8I87 - chains A and C of the 16 polymer chains in the assembly; structure by electron microscopy, 3.10 A resolution.

# Chain A (and C)
Molecule: TIR domain-containing protein
From: Maribacter polysiphoniae
Notes: chain C of this document is another copy of the same molecule, construct and numbering; everything in this record applies to it too
UniProtKB: A0A316E683 (A0A316E683_9FLAO); residue numbers follow UniProt; this construct covers 1-452
Sequence (452 residues; numbered 1 to 452; the number before each row is that of its first residue):
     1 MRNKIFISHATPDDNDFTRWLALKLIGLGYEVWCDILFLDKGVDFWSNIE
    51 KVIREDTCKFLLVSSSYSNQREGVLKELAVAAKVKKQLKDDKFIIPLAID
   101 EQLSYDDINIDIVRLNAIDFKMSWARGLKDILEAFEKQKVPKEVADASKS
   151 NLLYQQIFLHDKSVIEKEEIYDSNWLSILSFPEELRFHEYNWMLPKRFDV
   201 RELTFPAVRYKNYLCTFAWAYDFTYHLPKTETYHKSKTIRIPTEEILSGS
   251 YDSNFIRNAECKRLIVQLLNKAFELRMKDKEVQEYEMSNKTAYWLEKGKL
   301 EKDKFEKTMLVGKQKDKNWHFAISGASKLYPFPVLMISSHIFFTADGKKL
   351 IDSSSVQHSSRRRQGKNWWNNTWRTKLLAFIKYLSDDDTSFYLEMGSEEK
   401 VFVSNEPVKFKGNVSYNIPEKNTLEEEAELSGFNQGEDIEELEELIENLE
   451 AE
Disordered / not traced: 1, 145-146, 396-397, 419-452 (chain C: 1-2, 396-397, 419-452)
From the paper describing this entry:
  - self-association interface (contacts with another copy of this molecule): Arg114
  - mutagenesis - T11A, G42R, D44A, F45A, W46A, R54A, Y105A, I110G/V113G, D111A, R114Q, Y154A: decreased catalytic activity
  - catalytic residues: Glu77 (proposed by the authors, not directly observed)

# Chain A / chain C interface
Contacting residue pairs (24; chain A residue first):
  Leu37(A) - Lys137(C)
  Leu39(A) - Asn116(C)
  Asp40(A) - Lys92(C)
  Asp40(A) - Asn116(C)  hydrogen bond (backbone-side chain)
  Asp40(A) - Lys137(C)
  Lys41(A) - Lys92(C)
  Lys41(A) - Asn116(C)
  Lys41(A) - Ala117(C)
  Lys41(A) - Ile118(C)
  Lys41(A) - Asp130(C)  salt bridge
  Lys41(A) - Gln138(C)
  Gly42(A) - Asp91(C)
  Gly42(A) - Lys92(C)
  Gly42(A) - Ile94(C)
  Gly42(A) - Asn116(C)  hydrogen bond (backbone-backbone)
  Val43(A) - Asp91(C)
  Val43(A) - Lys92(C)
  Val43(A) - Arg114(C)
  Val43(A) - Leu115(C)
  Val43(A) - Asn116(C)  hydrogen bond (backbone-backbone)
  Asp44(A) - Arg114(C)  salt bridge
  Phe45(A) - Arg114(C)
  Phe45(A) - Leu115(C)
  Phe45(A) - Asn116(C)
Also at the interface, not in a pair above, chain A (9 interface residues in all): Ser47
Also at the interface, not in a pair above, chain C (14 interface residues in all): Ile95, Pro96, Ala134

# Overview
9 residues of chain A face 14 of chain C across their interface, with 3 hydrogen bonds and 2 salt bridges.
Among the polar pairs are Lys41(A)-Asp130(C), Asp44(A)-Arg114(C) and Asp40(A)-Asn116(C). The paper reports the
catalytic residue Glu77(A); T11A, G42R and D44A of chain A, among others, reduce catalytic activity; 11
substitutions were tested in all.
Both chains are TIR domain-containing protein (Maribacter polysiphoniae). Entry 8I87 (Cryo-EM structure of
TIR-APAZ/Ago-gRNA-DNA complex) was determined by electron microscopy, deposited together with 8I88.
